Entry 5E6A (X-ray diffraction, 2.20 A resolution); this record covers chains C and B of the 4 polymer chains in the assembly.

== Chain C ==
Molecule: 16-nt DNA strand
Sequence (16 nucleotides; each row starts with the number of its first residue):
     1 CTGGGAATTT CCTGAT

== Chain B ==
Name: Glucocorticoid receptor
From: Homo sapiens
UniProt: P04150 (GCR_HUMAN), isoform P04150-8; residues 417-506 here correspond to UniProt positions 391-480 (UniProt number = residue number - 26)
Amino-acid sequence (114 residues; each row starts with the number of its first residue):
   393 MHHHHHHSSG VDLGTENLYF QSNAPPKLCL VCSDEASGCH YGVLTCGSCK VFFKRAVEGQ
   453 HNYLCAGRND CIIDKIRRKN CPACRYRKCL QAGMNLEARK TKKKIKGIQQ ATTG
Unresolved in the structure: 393-417, 491-506
Construct notes: initiating methionine (393); expression tag (394-416)
Metal / ion sites: Zn2+ site 1: Cys421, Cys424, Cys438, Cys441; Zn2+ site 2: Cys457, Cys463, Cys473, Cys476
Reported in the primary citation:
  - binding site for the 16-nt DNA strand (chain C): Lys442, Arg447
  - mutagenesis - S425G: decreased signaling in response to IL8 promoter
  - mutagenesis - S425G, K442A/R447A: unchanged binding to p65/RelA subunit of NF-kappaB
  - mutagenesis - K442A/R447A: abolished signaling
  - mutagenesis - S425G: decreased binding to IL6 and ICAM1
  - mutagenesis - K442A/R447A: abolished binding to kappaBREs in the inflammatory genes

== Interface between chain C and chain B ==
Residue-residue contacts (9; chain C residue first):
  DT13(C) - Phe444(B)  phosphate contact
  DT13(C) - Arg447(B)  base contact
  DT13(C) - Lys471(B)  phosphate contact
  DG14(C) - Ser440(B)  phosphate contact
  DG14(C) - Arg447(B)  hydrogen bond to the base
  DG14(C) - Arg470(B)  salt bridge to the phosphate
  DG14(C) - Lys471(B)  salt bridge to the phosphate
  DG14(C) - Arg477(B)  salt bridge to the phosphate
  DA15(C) - Arg447(B)  base contact
Also at the interface, not in a pair above, chain C (4 interface residues in all): DC12
Also at the interface, not in a pair above, chain B (8 interface residues in all): His453, Pro474

== Overview ==
Chain C and chain B form an interface of 4 and 8 residues respectively; the contacts include 1 hydrogen bond
and 3 salt bridges. Polar pairs include DG14(C)-Arg447(B), DG14(C)-Arg470(B) and DG14(C)-Lys471(B). From the
paper: a binding site for the 16-nt DNA strand (chain C) at Lys442(B) and Arg447(B); S425G of chain B reduces
signaling in response to IL8 promoter.
Here chain C is a 16-nt DNA strand and chain B is Glucocorticoid receptor (Homo sapiens). Entry 5E6A
(Glucocorticoid receptor DNA binding domain - PLAU NF-kB response element complex) was determined by X-ray
diffraction together with 5E69, 5E6B, 5E6C and 5E6D from the same study.
